PDB entry 1Q5C | electron microscopy, 30.00 A resolution (very low resolution: no residue pairs are listed; an interface is given only as per-side residue counts) | chains A and B of the 4 polymer chains in the assembly

== Chain A (and B) ==
Molecule: EP-cadherin
Organism: Mus musculus
Notes: fragment: residues 1-546 of PDB entry 1L3W; chain B of this document is another copy of the same molecule, construct and numbering; everything in this record applies to it too
Sequence (880 residues; each row starts with the number of its first residue; numbers below 1 keep their minus sign (Met-154 is residue -154)):
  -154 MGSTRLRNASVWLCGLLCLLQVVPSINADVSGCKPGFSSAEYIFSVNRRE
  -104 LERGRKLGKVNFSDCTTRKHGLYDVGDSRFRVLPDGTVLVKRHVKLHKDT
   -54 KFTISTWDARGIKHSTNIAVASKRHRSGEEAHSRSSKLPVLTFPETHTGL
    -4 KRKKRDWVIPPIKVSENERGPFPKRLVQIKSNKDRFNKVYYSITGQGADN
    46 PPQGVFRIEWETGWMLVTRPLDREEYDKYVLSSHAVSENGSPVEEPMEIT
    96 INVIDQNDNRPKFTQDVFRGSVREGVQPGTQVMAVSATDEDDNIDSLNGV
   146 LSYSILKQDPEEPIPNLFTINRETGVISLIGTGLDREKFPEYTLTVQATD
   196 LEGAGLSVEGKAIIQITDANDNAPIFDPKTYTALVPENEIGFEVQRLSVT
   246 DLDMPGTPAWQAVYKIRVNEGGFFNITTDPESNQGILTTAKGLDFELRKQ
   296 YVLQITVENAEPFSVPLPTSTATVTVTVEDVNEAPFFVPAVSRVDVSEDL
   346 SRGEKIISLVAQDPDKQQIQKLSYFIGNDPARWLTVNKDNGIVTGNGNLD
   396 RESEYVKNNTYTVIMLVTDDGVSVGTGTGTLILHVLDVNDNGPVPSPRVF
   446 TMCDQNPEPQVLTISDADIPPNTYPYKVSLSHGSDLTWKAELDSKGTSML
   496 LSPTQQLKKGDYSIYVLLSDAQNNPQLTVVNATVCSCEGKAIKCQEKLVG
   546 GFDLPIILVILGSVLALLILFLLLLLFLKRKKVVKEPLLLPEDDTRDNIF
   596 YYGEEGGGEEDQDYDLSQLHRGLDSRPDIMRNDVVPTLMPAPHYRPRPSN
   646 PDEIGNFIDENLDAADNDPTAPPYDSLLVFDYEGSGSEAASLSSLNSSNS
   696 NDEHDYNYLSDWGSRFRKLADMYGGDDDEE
Unresolved in the structure: -154 to 0, 541-725
Disulfide bonds: Cys448-Cys532, Cys530-Cys539
Covalently attached groups: N-acetylglucosamine (NAG) linked to Thr188, Thr227, Thr245, Asn270, Thr273, Thr316, Thr318, Thr320, Asn403, Thr407, Thr421, Thr423, Asn526; 2-acetamido-2-deoxy-alpha-D-glucopyranose (NDG) linked to Thr314, Thr425
Bound ions: Ca2+ site 1: Glu11, Glu69, Asp100, Gln101, Asp103, Asp136; Ca2+ site 2: Glu11, Asn12, Asp67, Glu69, Asp103; Ca2+ site 3: Asn102, Asn104, Asp134, Asp136, Asn143, Asp195; Ca2+ site 4: Glu119, Glu182, Asp213, Ala214, Asp216, Asp248; Ca2+ site 5: Glu119, Asp180, Glu182, Asp216; Ca2+ site 6: Asn215, Asn217, Asp246, Asp248, Ala254, Asn304; Ca2+ site 7: Glu232, Asp289, Glu291, Glu328; Ca2+ site 8: Glu232, Glu291, Asp325, Val326, Glu328, Asp360; Ca2+ site 9: Asn327, Glu328, Asp358, Asp360, Gln365, Asp414; Ca2+ site 10: Glu343, Asp395, Glu397, Asp435; Ca2+ site 11: Glu343, Glu397, Asp432, Val433, Asp435; Ca2+ site 12: Asn434, Asn436, Asp461, Asp463, Asn467, Asp515

== Chain A / chain B interface ==
At this resolution (30 A) residue pairs are not listed: 20 residues of chain A and 25 of chain B lie at the interface.

== In short ==
20 residues of chain A and 25 residues of chain B are in contact. Covalently linked N-acetylglucosamine: at
Thr188(A), Thr227(A), Thr245(A), Asn270(A), Thr273(A) and Thr316(A) and 7 more. Covalently linked
2-acetamido-2-deoxy-alpha-D-glucopyranose: at Thr314(A) and Thr425(A).
Both chains are EP-cadherin (Mus musculus). Entry 1Q5C (S-S-lambda-shaped TRANS and CIS interactions of
cadherins model based on fitting C-cadherin (1L3W) to 3D map ...) was determined by electron microscopy
together with 1Q55, 1Q5A and 1Q5B from the same study.
